Entry 6NHP (X-ray diffraction, 2.25 A resolution); this record covers chains A and E of the 6 polymer chains in the assembly.

Chain A (and E):
Protein: Hemagglutinin HA1 chain
Organism: Influenza A virus (strain A/Hong Kong/1/1968 H3N2)
Notes: chain E of this document is another copy of the same molecule, construct and numbering; everything in this record applies to it too
UniProtKB: H9XC94 (H9XC94_I68A4); residues 11-329 here correspond to UniProt positions 27-345 (UniProt number = residue number + 16)
Amino-acid sequence (321 residues; numbered 9 to 329; the number before each row is that of its first residue):
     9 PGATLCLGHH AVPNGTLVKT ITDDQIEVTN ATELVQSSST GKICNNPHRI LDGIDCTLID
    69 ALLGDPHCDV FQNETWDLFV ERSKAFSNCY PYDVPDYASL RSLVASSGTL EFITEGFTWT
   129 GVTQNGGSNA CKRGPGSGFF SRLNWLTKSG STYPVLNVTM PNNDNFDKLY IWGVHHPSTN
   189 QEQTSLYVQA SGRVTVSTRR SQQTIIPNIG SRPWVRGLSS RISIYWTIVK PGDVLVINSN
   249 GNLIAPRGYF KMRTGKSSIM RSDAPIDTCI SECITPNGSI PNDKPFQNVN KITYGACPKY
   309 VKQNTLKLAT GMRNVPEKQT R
Cystine bridges: Cys52-Cys277, Cys64-Cys76, Cys97-Cys139, Cys281-Cys305
Glycans and other covalent adducts: N-acetylglucosamine (NAG) linked to Asn38, Asn81, Asn285; glycan linked to Asn165
Construct notes: expression tag (9-10); variant Ser145 (Unk161 in H9XC94); conflict Leu226 (Met242 in H9XC94)

Interface between chain A and chain E:
Residue-residue contacts (25):
  Tyr100(A) - Arg208(E)
  Asp101(A) - Arg208(E)
  Asp101(A) - Gln210(E)  hydrogen bond
  His184(A) - Gln210(E)
  Asn216(A) - Thr203(E)
  Asn216(A) - Thr212(E)
  Asn216(A) - Ile214(E)
  Ile217(A) - Arg201(E)  hydrogen bond (backbone-side chain)
  Ile217(A) - Asn246(E)
  Gly218(A) - Asn246(E)
  Ser219(A) - Asn165(E)
  Ser219(A) - Val244(E)
  Ser219(A) - Asn246(E)
  Arg220(A) - Thr203(E)
  Arg220(A) - Ser205(E)
  Arg220(A) - Gln210(E)  hydrogen bond
  Arg220(A) - Thr212(E)
  Pro221(A) - Ser205(E)
  Pro221(A) - Thr206(E)
  Pro221(A) - Arg207(E)
  Pro221(A) - Val242(E)  hydrophobic
  Pro221(A) - Val244(E)  hydrophobic
  Arg229(A) - Thr206(E)
  Arg229(A) - Arg207(E)  hydrogen bond (side chain-backbone)
  Ser231(A) - Gln210(E)  hydrogen bond
Also at the interface, not in a pair above, chain A (13 interface residues in all): Trp222, Val223
Also at the interface, not in a pair above, chain E (14 interface residues in all): Ser209

Summary:
Chain A and chain E form an interface of 13 and 14 residues respectively; the contacts include 5 hydrogen
bonds. Among the polar pairs are Asp101(A)-Gln210(E), Ile217(A)-Arg201(E) and Arg220(A)-Gln210(E). Covalently
linked N-acetylglucosamine: at Asn38(A), Asn81(A) and Asn285(A).
Both chains are Hemagglutinin HA1 chain (Influenza A virus (strain A/Hong Kong/1/1968 H3N2)). Entry 6NHP
(Crystal structure of the A/Hong Kong/1/1968 (H3N2) influenza virus hemagglutinin HA2 I45T mutant) was
determined by X-ray diffraction together with 6NHQ and 6NHR from the same study.
